PDB entry 9R3C | X-ray diffraction, 2.31 A resolution | chain A

# Chain A
Name: Cholinesterase
Source organism: Homo sapiens
Notes: EC 3.1.1.8
UniProt: P06276 (CHLE_HUMAN); residues 1-529 here correspond to UniProt positions 29-557 (UniProt number = residue number + 28)
Chain sequence (529 residues; row label = number of the first residue in the row):
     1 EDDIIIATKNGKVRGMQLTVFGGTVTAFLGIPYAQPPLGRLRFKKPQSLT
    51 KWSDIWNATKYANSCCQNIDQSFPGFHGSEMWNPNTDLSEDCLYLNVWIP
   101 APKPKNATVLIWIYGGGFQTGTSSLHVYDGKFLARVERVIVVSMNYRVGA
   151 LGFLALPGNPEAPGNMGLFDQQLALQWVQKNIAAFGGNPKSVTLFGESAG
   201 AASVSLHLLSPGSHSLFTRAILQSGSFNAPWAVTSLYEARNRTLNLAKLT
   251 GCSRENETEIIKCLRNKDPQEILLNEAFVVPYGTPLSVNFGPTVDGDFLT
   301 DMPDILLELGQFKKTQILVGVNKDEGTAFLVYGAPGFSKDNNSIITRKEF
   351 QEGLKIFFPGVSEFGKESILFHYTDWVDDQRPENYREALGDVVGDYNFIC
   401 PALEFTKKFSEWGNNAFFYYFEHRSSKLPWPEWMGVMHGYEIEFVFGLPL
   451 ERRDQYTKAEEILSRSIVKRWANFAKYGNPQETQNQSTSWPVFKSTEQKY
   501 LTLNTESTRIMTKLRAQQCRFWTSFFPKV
Disordered / not traced: 1-2
Differences from the reference sequence: engineered mutation Q17 (Asn45 in P06276), Q455 (Asn483 in P06276), Q481 (Asn509 in P06276), Q486 (Asn514 in P06276)
Cystine bridges: C65-C92, C252-C263, C400-C519
Covalent attachments: N-acetylglucosamine (NAG) linked to N57, N256; glycan linked to N106, N241, N341, N485
Residues lining bound ligands: 5HF (N-{[(3S)-1-benzylpiperidin-3-yl]methyl}-N-(2-methoxyethyl)naphthalene-2-sulfonamide): N68, I69, D70, W82, G115, G116, G117, Q119, T120, E197, S198, W231, P285, L286, S287, V288, A328, F329, Y332, F398, H438, G439
Curated features (UniProtKB/Swiss-Prot):
  - active site: S198 (Acyl-ester intermediate), E325 (Charge relay system), H438 (Charge relay system)
  - binding site (tacrine): W82, H438
  - binding site (substrate): G116, G117
  - modified residue: S198 (Phosphoserine)
  - glycosylation (N-linked (GlcNAc...) asparagine): N57 (complex), N106 (complex), N241 (complex), N256 (complex), N341 (complex), N485

# Overview
Bound to chain A: compound 5HF. N-acetylglucosamine is covalently linked to N57 and N256. Curated annotation
(UniProt) lists 3 active-site residues, tacrine-binding residues W82 and H438 and substrate-binding residues
G116 and G117.
Chain A is Cholinesterase (Homo sapiens); the structure, Recombinant human butyrylcholinesterase in complex
with N-([(3S)-1-benzylpiperidin-3-yl]methyl)-N-(2-methoxyethyl)naphthalene-2-sulfonamide, was determined by
X-ray diffraction (same publication as 9R3B).
